5UHF - chains F and H of the 8 polymer chains in the assembly; structure by X-ray diffraction, 4.34 A resolution (low resolution: residue-level contacts below are approximate; hydrogen-bond / salt-bridge calls are withheld).

[Chain F]
Name: RNA polymerase sigma factor SigA
Source organism: Mycobacterium tuberculosis (strain ATCC 25618 / H37Rv)
UniProtKB: P9WGI1 (SIGA_MYCTU); numbering as in UniProt (aligned over 1-528)
Chain sequence (528 residues; row label = number of the first residue in the row):
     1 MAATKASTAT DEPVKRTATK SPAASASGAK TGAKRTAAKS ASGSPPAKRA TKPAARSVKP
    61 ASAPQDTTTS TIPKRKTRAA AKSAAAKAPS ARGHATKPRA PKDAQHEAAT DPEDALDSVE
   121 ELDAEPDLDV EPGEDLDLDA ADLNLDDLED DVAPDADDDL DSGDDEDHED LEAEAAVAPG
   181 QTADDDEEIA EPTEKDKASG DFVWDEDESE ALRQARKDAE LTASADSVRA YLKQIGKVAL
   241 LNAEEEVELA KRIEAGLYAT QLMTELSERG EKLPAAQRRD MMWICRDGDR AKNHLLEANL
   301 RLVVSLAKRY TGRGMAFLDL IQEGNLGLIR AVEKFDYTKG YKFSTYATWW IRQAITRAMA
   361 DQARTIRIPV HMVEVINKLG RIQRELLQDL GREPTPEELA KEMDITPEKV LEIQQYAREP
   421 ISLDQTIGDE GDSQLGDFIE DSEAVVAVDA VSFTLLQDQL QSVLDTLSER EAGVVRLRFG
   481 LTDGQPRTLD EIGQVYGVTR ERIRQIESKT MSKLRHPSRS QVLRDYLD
Unresolved in the structure: 1-206

[Chain H]
Molecule: 23-nt DNA strand
Sequence (23 nucleotides; row label = number of the first residue in the row):
     1 TATAATGGGA GCTGTCACGG ATG

[Interface between chain F and chain H]
Contacting residue pairs (39):
  Asp226(F) with DG8(H)
  Val228(F) with DG8(H)
  Arg229(F) with DG8(H); DG9(H)
  Leu232(F) with DG7(H); DG8(H)
  Gly236(F) with DG7(H)
  Glu246(F) with DT6(H)
  Ala298(F) with DT6(H)
  Asn299(F) with DT6(H)
  Arg301(F) with DT6(H); DG7(H)
  Leu302(F) with DT6(H)
  Ser305(F) with DT6(H)
  Lys308(F) with DG8(H)
  Phe317(F) with DG8(H)
  Lys334(F) with DA2(H)
  Phe335(F) with DA2(H)
  Asp336(F) with DA2(H)
  Lys339(F) with DA2(H)
  Gly340(F) with DA4(H)
  Tyr341(F) with DA2(H); DA4(H)
  Lys342(F) with DA4(H); DA5(H)
  Ser344(F) with DA4(H); DA5(H); DT6(H)
  Thr345(F) with DT3(H); DA4(H); DA5(H)
  Tyr346(F) with DA2(H)
  Thr348(F) with DA5(H)
  Trp349(F) with DT1(H); DA2(H); DT3(H); DA5(H)
  Trp350(F) with DT1(H)
  Gln353(F) with DT1(H)
Interface residues without a listed pair, chain F (30 interface residues in all): Lys233, Leu300, Arg352

[In short]
The interface between chain F and chain H involves 30 residues on one side and 9 on the other.
Here chain F is RNA polymerase sigma factor SigA (Mycobacterium tuberculosis (strain ATCC 25618 / H37Rv)) and
chain H is a 23-nt DNA strand. Entry 5UHF (Crystal structure of Mycobacterium tuberculosis transcription
initiation complex in complex with D-IX336) was determined by X-ray diffraction together with 5UH5, 5UH6,
5UH8, 5UH9, 5UHA, 5UHB and 4 further entries from the same study.
